Entry 6D6V (electron microscopy, 4.80 A resolution (low resolution: residue-level contacts below are approximate; hydrogen-bond / salt-bridge calls are withheld)); this record covers chains A and C of the 8 polymer chains in the assembly.

== Chain A ==
Name: Telomerase reverse transcriptase
From: Tetrahymena thermophila
Notes: EC 2.7.7.49
UniProt: O77448 (TERT_TETTH); residue numbers follow UniProt; this construct covers 1-1117
Chain sequence (1117 residues; row label = number of the first residue in the row):
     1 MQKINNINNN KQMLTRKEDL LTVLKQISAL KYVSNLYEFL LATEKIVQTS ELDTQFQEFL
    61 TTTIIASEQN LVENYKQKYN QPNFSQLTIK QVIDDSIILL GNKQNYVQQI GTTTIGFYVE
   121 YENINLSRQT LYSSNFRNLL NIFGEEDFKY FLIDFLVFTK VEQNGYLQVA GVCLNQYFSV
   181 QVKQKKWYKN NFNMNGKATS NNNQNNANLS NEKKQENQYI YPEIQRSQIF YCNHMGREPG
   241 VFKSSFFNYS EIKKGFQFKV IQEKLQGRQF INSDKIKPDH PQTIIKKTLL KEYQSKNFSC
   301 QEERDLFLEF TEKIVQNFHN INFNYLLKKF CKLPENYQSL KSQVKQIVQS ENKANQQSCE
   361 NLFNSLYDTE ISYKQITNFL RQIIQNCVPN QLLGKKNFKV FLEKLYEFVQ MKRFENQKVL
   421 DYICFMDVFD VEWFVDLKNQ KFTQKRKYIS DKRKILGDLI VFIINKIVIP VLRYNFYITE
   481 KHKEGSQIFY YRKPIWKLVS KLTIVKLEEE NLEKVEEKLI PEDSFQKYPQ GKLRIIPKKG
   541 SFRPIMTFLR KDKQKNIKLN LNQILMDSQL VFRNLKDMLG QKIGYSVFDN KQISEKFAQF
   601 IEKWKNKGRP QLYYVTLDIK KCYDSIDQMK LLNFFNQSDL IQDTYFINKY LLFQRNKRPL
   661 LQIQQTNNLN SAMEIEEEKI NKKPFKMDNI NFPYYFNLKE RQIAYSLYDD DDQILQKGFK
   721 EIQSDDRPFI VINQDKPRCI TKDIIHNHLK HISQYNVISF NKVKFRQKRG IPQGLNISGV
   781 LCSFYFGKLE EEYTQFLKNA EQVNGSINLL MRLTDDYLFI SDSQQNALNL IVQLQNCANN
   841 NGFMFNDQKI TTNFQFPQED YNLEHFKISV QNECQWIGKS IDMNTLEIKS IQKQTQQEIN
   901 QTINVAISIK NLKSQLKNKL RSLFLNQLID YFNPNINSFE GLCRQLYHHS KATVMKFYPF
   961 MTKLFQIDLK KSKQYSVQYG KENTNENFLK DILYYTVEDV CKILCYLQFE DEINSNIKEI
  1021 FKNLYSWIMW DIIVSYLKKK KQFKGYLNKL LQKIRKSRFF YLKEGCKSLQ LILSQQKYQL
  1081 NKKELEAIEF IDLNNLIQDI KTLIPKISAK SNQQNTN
Disordered / not traced: 1-11, 182-213, 249-292, 510-524, 665-690, 1109-1117
From the paper describing this entry:
  - catalytic residues: Asp-618, Asp-815, Asp-816

== Chain C ==
Molecule: 19-nt DNA strand
Sequence (19 nucleotides; numbered 1 to 19; the number before each row is that of its first residue):
     1 GTTGGGGTTG GGGTTGGGG
Disordered / not traced: 1-4

== Chain A / chain C interface ==
Residue-residue contacts - 26 pairs, chain A then chain C:
  Phe-414(A) with DT14(C)
  His-482(A) with DG19(C)
  Arg-543(A) with DG19(C)
  Ile-545(A) with DG19(C)
  Lys-555(A) with DG10(C); DG11(C)
  Asn-556(A) with DT8(C)
  Asn-590(A) with DG16(C)
  Cys-622(A) with DG19(C)
  Tyr-623(A) with DG19(C)
  Gln-773(A) with DG19(C)
  Leu-813(A) with DG18(C)
  Thr-814(A) with DG18(C); DG19(C)
  Asp-815(A) with DG18(C); DG19(C)
  Asp-816(A) with DG18(C)
  Ile-877(A) with DG17(C); DG18(C)
  Thr-902(A) with DT15(C); DG16(C)
  Asn-904(A) with DT14(C); DT15(C)
  Lys-919(A) with DT14(C)
  Leu-925(A) with DT15(C); DG16(C)
Other interface residues (no listed pair), chain A (21 interface residues in all): Gly-774, Gly-878

== In short ==
Chain A and chain C form an interface of 21 and 9 residues respectively. The paper reports catalytic residues
Asp-618(A), Asp-815(A) and Asp-816(A).
Here chain A is Telomerase reverse transcriptase (Tetrahymena thermophila) and chain C is a 19-nt DNA strand.
Entry 6D6V (CryoEM structure of Tetrahymena telomerase with telomeric DNA at 4.8 Angstrom resolution) was
determined by electron microscopy.
